5E17 - chains A and B of the 9 polymer chains in the assembly; structure by X-ray diffraction, 3.20 A resolution.

Chain A (and B):
Molecule: DNA-directed RNA polymerase subunit alpha
Organism: Thermus thermophilus
Notes: EC 2.7.7.6; chain B of this document is another copy of the same molecule, construct and numbering; everything in this record applies to it too
UniProtKB: Q9Z9H6 (RPOA_THETH); residues 1-315 here = UniProt positions 1-315
Amino-acid sequence (315 residues; row label = number of the first residue in the row):
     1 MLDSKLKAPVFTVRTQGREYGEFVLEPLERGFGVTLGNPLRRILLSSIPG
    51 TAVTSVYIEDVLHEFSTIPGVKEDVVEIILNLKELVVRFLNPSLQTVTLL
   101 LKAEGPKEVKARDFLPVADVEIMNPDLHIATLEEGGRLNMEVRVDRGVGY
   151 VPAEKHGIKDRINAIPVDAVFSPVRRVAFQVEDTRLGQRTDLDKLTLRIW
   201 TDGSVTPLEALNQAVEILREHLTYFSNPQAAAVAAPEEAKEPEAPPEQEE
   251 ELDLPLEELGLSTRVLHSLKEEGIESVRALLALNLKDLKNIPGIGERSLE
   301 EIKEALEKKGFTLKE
Unresolved in the structure: 1-3, 235-315 (chain B: 1-5, 91, 229-315)

Interface between chain A and chain B:
Pairs across the interface - 57 pairs, chain A then chain B:
  A8(A) - Y224(B)  hydrophobic
  P9(A) - Y224(B)
  F11(A) - Y224(B)
  F11(A) - F225(B)  hydrophobic
  F11(A) - S226(B)
  F11(A) - P228(B)
  V13(A) - P228(B)  hydrophobic
  L25(A) - Y224(B)
  L25(A) - F225(B)  hydrophobic
  L28(A) - H221(B)
  G31(A) - R42(B)  hydrogen bond (backbone-side chain)
  F32(A) - S47(B)
  F32(A) - H221(B)
  V34(A) - R42(B)
  T35(A) - P39(B)
  T35(A) - R42(B)  hydrogen bond
  T35(A) - I43(B)
  L36(A) - L218(B)  hydrophobic
  L36(A) - H221(B)
  P39(A) - T35(B)
  P39(A) - P39(B)  hydrophobic
  L40(A) - F225(B)  hydrophobic
  R42(A) - G31(B)  hydrogen bond (side chain-backbone)
  R42(A) - V34(B)
  R42(A) - T35(B)  hydrogen bond
  I43(A) - F32(B)  hydrophobic
  I43(A) - T35(B)
  S47(A) - F32(B)
  V215(A) - L222(B)
  V215(A) - F225(B)  hydrophobic
  I217(A) - F32(B)  hydrophobic
  L218(A) - L36(B)  hydrophobic
  L218(A) - L222(B)  hydrophobic
  R219(A) - L222(B)
  H221(A) - L28(B)
  H221(A) - F32(B)
  H221(A) - L36(B)
  L222(A) - V215(B)
  L222(A) - L218(B)  hydrophobic
  L222(A) - R219(B)
  L222(A) - L222(B)  hydrophobic
  Y224(A) - P9(B)  hydrophobic
  Y224(A) - L25(B)
  F225(A) - F11(B)  hydrophobic
  F225(A) - L25(B)  hydrophobic
  F225(A) - L36(B)  hydrophobic
  F225(A) - L40(B)  hydrophobic
  N227(A) - F11(B)
  P228(A) - F11(B)
  P228(A) - V13(B)  hydrophobic
  Q229(A) - F11(B)  hydrogen bond (backbone-backbone)
  Q229(A) - T12(B)
  Q229(A) - V13(B)  hydrogen bond (backbone-backbone)
  A230(A) - V13(B)
  A231(A) - V13(B)  hydrogen bond (backbone-backbone)
  A231(A) - R14(B)
  V233(A) - R14(B)
Also at the interface, not in a pair above, chain A (33 interface residues in all): K7, S46, L211
Also at the interface, not in a pair above, chain B (32 interface residues in all): V10, S46, L195, L211, I217, N227

In short:
Chain A and chain B form an interface of 33 and 32 residues respectively, with 7 hydrogen bonds. Polar pairs
include G31(A)-R42(B), T35(A)-R42(B) and Q229(A)-F11(B).
Both chains are DNA-directed RNA polymerase subunit alpha (Thermus thermophilus). Entry 5E17 (T. thermophilus
transcription initiation complex having a RRR discriminator sequence and a nontemplate-strand length
corresponding to ...) was determined by X-ray diffraction, deposited together with 5E18.
